Entry 5CQY (X-ray diffraction, 2.48 A resolution); this record covers chains B and C of the 3 polymer chains in the assembly.

[Chain B]
Molecule: Endoribonuclease MazF
From: Escherichia coli K-12
Notes: EC 3.1.27.-
UniProt: P0AE70 (MAZF_ECOLI); numbering as in UniProt (aligned over 1-111)
Amino-acid sequence (119 residues; each row starts with the number of its first residue):
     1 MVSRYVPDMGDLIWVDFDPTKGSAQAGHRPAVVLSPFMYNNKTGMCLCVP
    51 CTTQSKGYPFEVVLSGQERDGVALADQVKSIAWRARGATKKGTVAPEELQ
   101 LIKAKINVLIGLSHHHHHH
Unresolved in the structure: 1, 18-27, 114-119
Construct notes: engineered mutation Ala24 (Glu in P0AE70); expression tag (112-119)
UniProt features mapped onto this chain:
  - region: Phe17 to Ser23, Gln25 to His28 (Loop 1, participates in catalytic activity), Thr53 to Glu61 (Loop 2, involved in substrate recognition)
  - modified residue: Arg4 (ADP-ribosylarginine)
  - mutagenesis: Phe17 to His28 (Changes loop 1 to poly-G; loss of endoribonuclease activity; Changes loop 1 to MazF6 M.tuberculosis sequence; loss of endoribonuclease activity; Changes loop 1 to MazF M.xanthus sequence ...), His28 (H28A: No changes in toxicity), Thr53 to Glu61 (Changes loop 2 to poly-G; reduces endoribonuclease activity, alters cleavage sites; Changes loop 2 to MazF M.xanthus sequence; reduces endoribonuclease activity, alters cleavage sites ...)
What the authors report for this chain:
  - catalytic residues: Arg29 (proposed by the authors, not directly observed)

[Chain C]
Molecule: Antitoxin MazE
UniProt: P0AE72 (MAZE_ECOLI); residues 68-82 here = UniProt positions 68-82
Amino-acid sequence (15 residues; numbered 68 to 82; the number before each row is that of its first residue):
    68 HENIDWGEPKDKEVW

[Interface between chain B and chain C]
Residue-residue contacts - 14 pairs, chain B then chain C:
  Phe17(B) - Trp82(C)  hydrophobic
  Arg29(B) - Val81(C)  hydrogen bond (side chain-backbone)
  Met45(B) - His68(C)
  Met45(B) - Asn70(C)
  Pro50(B) - Val81(C)  hydrophobic
  Pro50(B) - Trp82(C)  hydrophobic
  Leu74(B) - Val81(C)  hydrophobic
  Gln77(B) - Lys79(C)  hydrogen bond (side chain-backbone)
  Gln77(B) - Glu80(C)
  Gln77(B) - Val81(C)
  Gln77(B) - Trp82(C)
  Lys79(B) - Trp82(C)  hydrogen bond (side chain-backbone)
  Ser80(B) - Asn70(C)
  Arg86(B) - Asn70(C)  hydrogen bond
Other interface residues (no listed pair), chain B (16 interface residues in all): Val15, Ala31, Thr43, Cys48, Val49, Ile81, Ala82

[In short]
16 residues of chain B and 6 residues of chain C are in contact, with 4 hydrogen bonds. Among the polar pairs
are Arg29(B)-Val81(C), Gln77(B)-Lys79(C) and Lys79(B)-Trp82(C). From UniProt: 20 mutagenesis sites on chain B.
From the paper: the catalytic residue Arg29(B).
Here chain B is Endoribonuclease MazF (Escherichia coli K-12) and chain C is Antitoxin MazE. Entry 5CQY (E.
coli MazF mutant E24A in complex with MazE residues 68-82 form II) was determined by X-ray diffraction,
deposited together with 5CQX and 5CR2.
